7YC2 - chains A and F; structure by X-ray diffraction, 2.90 A resolution.

== Chain A ==
Molecule: Protein zyg-11 homolog B
Organism: Homo sapiens
Reference sequence: Q9C0D3 (ZY11B_HUMAN); numbering as in UniProt (aligned over 490-728)
Amino-acid sequence (240 residues; numbered 489 to 728; the number before each row is that of its first residue):
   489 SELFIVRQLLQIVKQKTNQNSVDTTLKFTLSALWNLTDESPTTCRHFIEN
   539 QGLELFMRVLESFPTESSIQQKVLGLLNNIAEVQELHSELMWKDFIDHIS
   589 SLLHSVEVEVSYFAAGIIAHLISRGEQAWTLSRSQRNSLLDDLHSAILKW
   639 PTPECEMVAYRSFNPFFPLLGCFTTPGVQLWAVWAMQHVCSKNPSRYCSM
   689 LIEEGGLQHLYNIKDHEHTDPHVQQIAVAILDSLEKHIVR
Not modelled in the structure: 728
Construct notes: expression tag (489)
UniProt features mapped onto this chain:
  - mutagenesis: Trp522 (W522A: Complete loss of N-degron binding), Asn523 (N523A: Complete loss of N-degron binding), Asp526 (D526A: Complete loss of N-degron binding), Asn567 (N567A: Complete loss of N-degron binding), Glu570 (E570A: Complete loss of N-degron binding)

== Chain F ==
Molecule: ORF
Organism: Severe acute respiratory syndrome coronavirus 2
Amino-acid sequence (7 residues; each row starts with the number of its first residue):
     2 GYINVFA
From the paper describing this entry:
  - mutagenesis - Y3P: decreased expression

== Interface between chain A and chain F ==
Contacting residue pairs (15):
  Ser519(A) with Ile4(F)
  Trp522(A) with Gly2(F), hydrogen bond (side chain-backbone); Tyr3(F); Ile4(F), hydrophobic
  Asn523(A) with Tyr3(F); Ile4(F), hydrogen bond (side chain-backbone)
  Asp526(A) with Gly2(F); Tyr3(F)
  Asn567(A) with Gly2(F), hydrogen bond (side chain-backbone)
  Glu644(A) with Asn5(F)
  Val646(A) with Gly2(F); Tyr3(F)
  Ala647(A) with Gly2(F); Tyr3(F), hydrogen bond (backbone-backbone)
  Tyr648(A) with Gly2(F)
Also at the interface, not in a pair above, chain A (13 interface residues in all): Lys560, Phe601, Met645, Arg649
From the paper, about this interface:
  - pairs named by the authors: Asn567(A)-Gly2(F) (hydrogen bond)
  - hot spots on chain F (mutagenesis) - G2A (4 folds), G2S (4 folds), Y3A (25.18 mumol/L): decreased binding to Protein zyg-11 homolog B (chain A)
  - hot spots on chain F (mutagenesis) - G2P, Y3P: abolished binding to Protein zyg-11 homolog B (chain A)
  - hot spots on chain F (mutagenesis) - Y3F (4.73 mumol/L): unchanged binding to Protein zyg-11 homolog B (chain A)
  - hot spots on chain F (mutagenesis) - N5A (0.59 mumol/L): increased binding to Protein zyg-11 homolog B (chain A)

== Overview ==
13 residues of chain A and 4 residues of chain F are in contact; the contacts include 4 hydrogen bonds. Among
the polar pairs are Trp522(A)-Gly2(F), Asn523(A)-Ile4(F) and Asn567(A)-Gly2(F). The authors report a hydrogen
bond between Asn567(A) and Gly2(F). The paper reports that G2A, G2S and Y3A of chain F reduce binding to
Protein zyg-11 homolog B (chain A); G2P and Y3P of chain F abolish binding to Protein zyg-11 homolog B (chain
A); 7 substitutions were tested in all.
Here chain A is Protein zyg-11 homolog B (Homo sapiens) and chain F is ORF (Severe acute respiratory syndrome
coronavirus 2). Entry 7YC2 (Crystal structure of auxiliary protein in complex with human protein) was
determined by X-ray diffraction.
